PDB entry 7R5R | electron microscopy, 2.44 A resolution | chains D and I of the 12 polymer chains in the assembly

# Chain D
Protein: Histone H2B type 1-C/E/F/G/I
From: Homo sapiens
UniProt: P62807 (H2B1C_HUMAN); residues 0-125 here correspond to UniProt positions 1-126 (UniProt number = residue number + 1)
Amino-acid sequence (126 residues; row label = number of the first residue in the row; numbering starts at 0):
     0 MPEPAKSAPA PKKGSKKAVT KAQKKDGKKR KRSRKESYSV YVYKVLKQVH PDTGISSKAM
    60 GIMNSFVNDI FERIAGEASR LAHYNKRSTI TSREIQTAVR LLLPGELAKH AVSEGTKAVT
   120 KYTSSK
Not modelled in the structure: 0-32, 125

# Chain I
Molecule: 171-nt DNA strand
Sequence (171 nucleotides; numbered -73 to 97; the number before each row is that of its first residue; numbers below 1 keep their minus sign (DT-73 is residue -73)):
   -73 TCCAAATGTC CAATTCCAGA TACTACAAAA AGAGTGTTTC AAAACTGCTC TATGAAAAGG
   -13 AATGTTCAAC TCTATGAGTT GAATGCAAAC ATCACATAGA AGTTTCTGAG AATGCTTCTG
    47 TCTAGTTTTT ATGTGAACAT ATTCCCGTTT CCAACGAAGG CCTCAAAGCG G
Not modelled in the structure: -73 to -65, 69-97

# How chain D and chain I interact
Pairs across the interface (12):
  Arg33(D) - DA-45(I)  salt bridge to the phosphate
  Tyr42(D) - DT-53(I)  hydrogen bond to the phosphate
  Gly53(D) - DT-53(I)  phosphate contact
  Ile54(D) - DA-54(I)  sugar contact
  Ile54(D) - DT-53(I)  phosphate contact
  Ser55(D) - DA-54(I)  phosphate contact
  Ser56(D) - DA-54(I)  phosphate contact
  Arg86(D) - DC-34(I)  phosphate contact
  Arg86(D) - DA-33(I)  salt bridge to the phosphate
  Ser87(D) - DT-35(I)  phosphate contact
  Ser87(D) - DC-34(I)  phosphate contact
  Thr88(D) - DC-34(I)  hydrogen bond to the phosphate
Interface residues without a listed pair, chain D (10 interface residues in all): Lys85
Interface residues without a listed pair, chain I (7 interface residues in all): DA-46

# In short
The interface between chain D and chain I involves 10 residues on one side and 7 on the other, with 2 hydrogen
bonds and 2 salt bridges. Among the polar pairs are Tyr42(D)-DT-53(I), Thr88(D)-DC-34(I) and
Arg33(D)-DA-45(I).
Here chain D is Histone H2B type 1-C/E/F/G/I (Homo sapiens) and chain I is a 171-nt DNA strand. Entry 7R5R
(Structure of the human CCAN CENP-A alpha-satellite complex) was determined by electron microscopy together
with 7PB4, 7PB8, 7PII, 7PKN, 7R5S, 7R5V, 7YWX and 7YYH from the same study.
